5NNP - chains A and B of the 4 polymer chains in the assembly; structure by X-ray diffraction, 2.60 A resolution.

Chain A:
Name: N-terminal acetyltransferase-like protein
Source organism: Chaetomium thermophilum (strain DSM 1495 / CBS 144.50 / IMI 039719)
Reference sequence: G0S4M4 (G0S4M4_CHATD); numbering as in UniProt (aligned over 2-744)
Amino-acid sequence (745 residues; row label = number of the first residue in the row; numbering starts at 0):
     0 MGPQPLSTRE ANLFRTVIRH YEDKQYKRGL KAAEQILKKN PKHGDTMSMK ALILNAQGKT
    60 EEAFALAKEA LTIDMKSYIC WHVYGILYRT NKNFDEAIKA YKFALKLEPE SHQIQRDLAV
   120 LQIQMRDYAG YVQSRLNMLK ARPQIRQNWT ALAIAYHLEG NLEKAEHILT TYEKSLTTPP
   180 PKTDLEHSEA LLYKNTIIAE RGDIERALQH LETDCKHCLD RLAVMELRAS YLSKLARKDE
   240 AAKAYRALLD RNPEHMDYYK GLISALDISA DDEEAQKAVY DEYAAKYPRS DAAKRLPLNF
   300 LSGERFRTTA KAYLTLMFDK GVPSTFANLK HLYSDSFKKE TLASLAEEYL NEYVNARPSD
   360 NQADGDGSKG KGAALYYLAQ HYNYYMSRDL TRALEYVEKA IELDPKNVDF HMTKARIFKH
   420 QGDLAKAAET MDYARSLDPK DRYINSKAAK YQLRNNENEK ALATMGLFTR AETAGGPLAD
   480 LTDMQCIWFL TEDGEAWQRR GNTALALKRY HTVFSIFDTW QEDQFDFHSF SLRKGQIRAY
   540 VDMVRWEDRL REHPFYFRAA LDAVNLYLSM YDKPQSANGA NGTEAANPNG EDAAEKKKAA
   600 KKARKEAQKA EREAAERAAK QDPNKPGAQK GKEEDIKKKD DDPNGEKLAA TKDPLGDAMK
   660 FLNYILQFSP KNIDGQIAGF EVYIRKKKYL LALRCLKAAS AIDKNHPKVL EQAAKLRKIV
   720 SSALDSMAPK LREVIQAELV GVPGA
Unresolved in the structure: 0-6, 359-365, 574-637, 743-744
Sequence notes: initiating methionine (0); expression tag (1); conflict Lys707 (Asn in G0S4M4), Asp724 (Gly in G0S4M4)

Chain B:
Name: Putative uncharacterized protein
Source organism: Chaetomium thermophilum (strain DSM 1495 / CBS 144.50 / IMI 039719)
Reference sequence: G0SEE8 (G0SEE8_CHATD); residues 2-189 here = UniProt positions 2-189
Amino-acid sequence (195 residues; numbered 1 to 195; the number before each row is that of its first residue):
     1 MDIRLLRPSD IPLIQHANLE NLPENYFLKY YLYHALSWPQ LSFVAVDVSR PAKSPYDYPK
    61 IVGYVLAKME EEPADGVPHG HITSLSVMRT HRRLGIAEKL MRQSQLAMVE TYNAHYVSLH
   121 VRVSNKAAIH LYRDTLGFKT EKVEAKYYAD GEDAYCMKLD LTALREQIAA QREKELEEDK
   181 AAAGSNGVNH HHHHH
Unresolved in the structure: 180-195
Modified positions: Met1 (N-formylmethionine; FME)
Sequence notes: expression tag (1, 190-195)
Ligand contacts: carboxymethyl coenzyme A (CMC): Asn21, Leu22, Ile82, Thr83, Ser84, Leu85, Ser86, Val87, Arg92, Arg93, Leu94, Gly95, Ile96, Ala97, Glu98, Leu119, His120, Val121, Asn125, Ala127, Ala128, His130, Leu131, Tyr132, Thr135

Chain A / chain B interface:
Pairs across the interface - 106 pairs, chain A then chain B:
  Leu184(A) - Tyr112(B)  hydrophobic
  Glu188(A) - Gln40(B)  hydrogen bond
  Lys215(A) - Asp179(B)  salt bridge
  Leu218(A) - Thr111(B)  hydrogen bond (backbone-side chain)
  Asp219(A) - Gln40(B)
  Asp219(A) - Thr111(B)
  Arg220(A) - Glu110(B)
  Lys242(A) - Glu178(B)  salt bridge
  Arg250(A) - Gln103(B)  hydrogen bond (backbone-side chain)
  Arg250(A) - Leu106(B)
  Arg250(A) - Glu110(B)  salt bridge
  Asn251(A) - Ile3(B)  hydrogen bond (side chain-backbone)
  Asn251(A) - Gln103(B)
  Glu253(A) - Asp2(B)
  Glu253(A) - Ile3(B)  hydrogen bond (backbone-backbone)
  Glu253(A) - Lys99(B)  salt bridge
  His254(A) - Asp2(B)  salt bridge
  His254(A) - Ile3(B)
  His254(A) - Arg4(B)
  Met255(A) - Asp2(B)  hydrogen bond (backbone-side chain)
  Arg288(A) - Glu98(B)  salt bridge
  Arg288(A) - Lys99(B)  hydrogen bond (backbone-side chain)
  Arg288(A) - Thr135(B)
  Arg294(A) - Met1(B)
  Met316(A) - Leu94(B)  hydrophobic
  Lys319(A) - Arg93(B)  hydrogen bond (backbone-side chain)
  Gly320(A) - Arg93(B)  hydrogen bond (backbone-side chain)
  Val321(A) - Arg93(B)
  Val321(A) - Leu94(B)  hydrophobic
  Pro322(A) - Arg93(B)
  Ser323(A) - Thr90(B)  hydrogen bond (side chain-backbone)
  Ser323(A) - His91(B)
  Ser323(A) - Arg92(B)  hydrogen bond (side chain-backbone)
  Ser323(A) - Leu94(B)
  Ala326(A) - Met1(B)
  Ala326(A) - Thr90(B)
  Asn327(A) - Met1(B)
  Asn327(A) - Leu94(B)
  His330(A) - Ser49(B)
  Val407(A) - Arg89(B)
  Asp408(A) - Arg89(B)  salt bridge
  Asp437(A) - Arg89(B)  salt bridge
  Lys439(A) - Ser124(B)
  Asp440(A) - Arg89(B)  salt bridge
  Asp440(A) - Arg92(B)  salt bridge
  Arg441(A) - Leu19(B)  hydrogen bond (side chain-backbone)
  Arg441(A) - Glu20(B)
  Arg441(A) - Leu22(B)  hydrogen bond (side chain-backbone)
  Arg441(A) - Pro23(B)
  Arg441(A) - Asn25(B)  hydrogen bond
  Tyr442(A) - Glu20(B)  hydrogen bond (backbone-backbone)
  Tyr442(A) - Asn21(B)
  Tyr442(A) - Met88(B)  hydrophobic
  Tyr442(A) - Arg89(B)
  Tyr442(A) - Thr90(B)
  Ser445(A) - Glu20(B)
  Asp482(A) - Phe27(B)
  Met483(A) - Gln15(B)
  Met483(A) - Leu19(B)
  Gln484(A) - Gln15(B)  hydrogen bond
  Gln484(A) - Phe27(B)
  Gln484(A) - Leu28(B)  hydrogen bond (side chain-backbone)
  Cys485(A) - Leu19(B)  hydrophobic
  Trp487(A) - His16(B)
  Trp519(A) - Pro12(B)  hydrophobic
  Trp519(A) - Gln15(B)
  Trp519(A) - Leu28(B)
  Asp522(A) - Leu28(B)
  Asp522(A) - Lys29(B)
  Asp522(A) - Leu32(B)
  Asp525(A) - Lys29(B)  salt bridge
  Phe526(A) - Lys29(B)
  Phe526(A) - Leu32(B)  hydrophobic
  Phe526(A) - Tyr33(B)
  Phe526(A) - Leu36(B)  hydrophobic
  Phe529(A) - Tyr33(B)  hydrophobic
  Phe529(A) - Ser37(B)
  Ser530(A) - Leu36(B)
  Lys533(A) - Ser37(B)
  Lys533(A) - Glu71(B)  salt bridge
  Gln535(A) - Leu36(B)
  Gln535(A) - Ser37(B)  hydrogen bond (side chain-backbone)
  Gln535(A) - Pro39(B)
  Gln535(A) - Gln40(B)  hydrogen bond
  Gln535(A) - Tyr112(B)  hydrogen bond
  Ala538(A) - Ala35(B)
  Ala538(A) - Pro39(B)  hydrophobic
  Asp541(A) - Pro8(B)
  Met542(A) - Pro8(B)  hydrophobic
  Met542(A) - Leu32(B)  hydrophobic
  Trp545(A) - Pro8(B)
  Trp545(A) - Ser9(B)
  Trp545(A) - Pro12(B)
  Glu551(A) - Tyr56(B)
  Glu551(A) - Tyr58(B)  hydrogen bond
  His552(A) - Pro12(B)
  His552(A) - Leu13(B)
  His552(A) - Tyr58(B)
  Pro553(A) - Tyr56(B)
  Phe554(A) - Leu13(B)  hydrophobic
  Phe554(A) - His16(B)
  Phe667(A) - Tyr56(B)
  Ser668(A) - Tyr56(B)
  Pro669(A) - Tyr56(B)
  Lys670(A) - Pro55(B)
  Lys670(A) - Tyr56(B)  hydrogen bond (backbone-side chain)
Interface residues without a listed pair, chain A (67 interface residues in all): Leu221, Ser289, Asp290, Met411, Ile443, Phe467, Arg469, Gln523, Arg537, Arg548, Asn671
Interface residues without a listed pair, chain B (55 interface residues in all): Leu5, Tyr26, Val48, Ser54, Asp57, Ala149

In short:
Chain A and chain B form an interface of 67 and 55 residues respectively, with 22 hydrogen bonds and 12 salt
bridges. Among the polar pairs are Lys215(A)-Asp179(B), Lys242(A)-Glu178(B) and Arg250(A)-Glu110(B). Chain B
binds carboxymethyl coenzyme A.
Here chain A is N-terminal acetyltransferase-like protein and chain B is Putative uncharacterized protein,
both from Chaetomium thermophilum (strain DSM 1495 / CBS 144.50 / IMI 039719). Entry 5NNP (Structure of
Naa15/Naa10 bound to HypK-THB) was determined by X-ray diffraction (same publication as 5NNR).
